Entry 4J8U (X-ray diffraction, 2.38 A resolution); this record covers chains H and J of the 10 polymer chains in the assembly.

== Chain H ==
Name: Histone H2B 1.1
Source organism: Xenopus laevis
UniProtKB: P02281 (H2B11_XENLA); residues -2 to 122 here correspond to UniProt positions 2-126 (UniProt number = residue number + 4)
Chain sequence (125 residues; each row starts with the number of its first residue; numbers below 1 keep their minus sign (Pro-2 is residue -2)):
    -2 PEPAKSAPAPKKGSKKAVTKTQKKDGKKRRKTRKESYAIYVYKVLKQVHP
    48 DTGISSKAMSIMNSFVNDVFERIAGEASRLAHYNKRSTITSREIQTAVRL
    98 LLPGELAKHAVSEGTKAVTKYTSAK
Unresolved in the structure: -2 to 27
Differences from the reference sequence: conflict Thr29 (Ser33 in P02281)
Ion coordination: Os ion site 1 near His79 (its only coordinating residue here); Os ion site 2 near His106 (its only coordinating residue here)
Residues lining bound ligands:
  - ELJ (chlorido(eta-6-p-cymene)(N-phenyl-2-pyridinecarbothioamide)osmium(II)), molecule 1: Lys31, Asn64, Glu68
  - ELJ, molecule 2: His79, Tyr80, Lys82
  - ELJ, molecule 3: Glu102, Leu103, His106
Curated features (UniProtKB/Swiss-Prot):
  - modified residue: Lys2 (N6-acetyllysine), Lys9 (N6-acetyllysine), Ser11 (Phosphoserine), Lys12 (N6-acetyllysine), Lys17 (N6-acetyllysine)
  - glycosylation: Ser109 (O-linked (GlcNAc) serine)
  - cross-link: Lys117 (Glycyl lysine isopeptide (Lys-Gly) (interchain with G-Cter in ubiquitin))

== Chain J ==
Molecule: 145-nt DNA strand
Sequence (145 nucleotides; each row starts with the number of its first residue; numbers below 1 keep their minus sign (DA-72 is residue -72)):
   -72 ATCAATATCCACCTGCAGATACTACCAAAAGTGTATTTGGAAACTGCTCC
   -22 ATCAAAAGGCATGTTCAGCTGATTCAGCTGAACATGCCTTTTGATGGAGC
    28 AGTTTCCAAATACACTTTTGGTAGTATCTGCAGGTGGATATTGAT

== How chain H and chain J interact ==
Contacting residue pairs (17; chain H residue first):
  Lys28(H) - DG29(J)  phosphate contact
  Lys28(H) - DT30(J)  salt bridge to the phosphate
  Thr29(H) - DG29(J)  hydrogen bond to the phosphate
  Arg30(H) - DA-45(J)  sugar contact
  Arg30(H) - DA-44(J)  salt bridge to the phosphate
  Glu32(H) - DA-44(J)  phosphate contact
  Tyr39(H) - DT-53(J)  phosphate contact
  Gly50(H) - DT-53(J)  phosphate contact
  Ile51(H) - DT-53(J)  phosphate contact
  Ser52(H) - DA-54(J)  phosphate contact
  Ser53(H) - DA-54(J)  hydrogen bond to the phosphate
  Arg83(H) - DG-33(J)  phosphate contact
  Arg83(H) - DA-32(J)  salt bridge to the phosphate
  Ser84(H) - DG-34(J)  sugar contact
  Ser84(H) - DG-33(J)  hydrogen bond to the phosphate
  Thr85(H) - DG-34(J)  hydrogen bond to the phosphate
  Thr85(H) - DG-33(J)  hydrogen bond to the phosphate
Interface residues without a listed pair, chain H (13 interface residues in all): Lys82
Interface residues without a listed pair, chain J (10 interface residues in all): DA-52

== Overview ==
13 residues of chain H face 10 of chain J across their interface; the contacts include 5 hydrogen bonds and 3
salt bridges. Polar pairs include Thr29(H)-DG29(J), Ser53(H)-DA-54(J) and Ser84(H)-DG-33(J). Bound to chain H:
3 copies of compound ELJ.
Here chain H is Histone H2B 1.1 (Xenopus laevis) and chain J is a 145-nt DNA strand. Entry 4J8U (X-ray
structure of NCP145 with chlorido(eta-6-p-cymene)(N-phenyl-2-pyridinecarbothioamide)osmium(II)) was determined
by X-ray diffraction, deposited together with 4J8V, 4J8X and 4J8W.
